8Q6P - chains 2 and 6 of the 7 polymer chains in the assembly; structure by electron microscopy, 3.53 A resolution.

Chain 2:
Protein: DNA replication licensing factor mcm2
Organism: Xenopus laevis
Notes: EC 3.6.4.12
UniProt: P55861 (MCM2_XENLA); numbering as in UniProt (aligned over 1-886)
Chain sequence (886 residues; each row starts with the number of its first residue):
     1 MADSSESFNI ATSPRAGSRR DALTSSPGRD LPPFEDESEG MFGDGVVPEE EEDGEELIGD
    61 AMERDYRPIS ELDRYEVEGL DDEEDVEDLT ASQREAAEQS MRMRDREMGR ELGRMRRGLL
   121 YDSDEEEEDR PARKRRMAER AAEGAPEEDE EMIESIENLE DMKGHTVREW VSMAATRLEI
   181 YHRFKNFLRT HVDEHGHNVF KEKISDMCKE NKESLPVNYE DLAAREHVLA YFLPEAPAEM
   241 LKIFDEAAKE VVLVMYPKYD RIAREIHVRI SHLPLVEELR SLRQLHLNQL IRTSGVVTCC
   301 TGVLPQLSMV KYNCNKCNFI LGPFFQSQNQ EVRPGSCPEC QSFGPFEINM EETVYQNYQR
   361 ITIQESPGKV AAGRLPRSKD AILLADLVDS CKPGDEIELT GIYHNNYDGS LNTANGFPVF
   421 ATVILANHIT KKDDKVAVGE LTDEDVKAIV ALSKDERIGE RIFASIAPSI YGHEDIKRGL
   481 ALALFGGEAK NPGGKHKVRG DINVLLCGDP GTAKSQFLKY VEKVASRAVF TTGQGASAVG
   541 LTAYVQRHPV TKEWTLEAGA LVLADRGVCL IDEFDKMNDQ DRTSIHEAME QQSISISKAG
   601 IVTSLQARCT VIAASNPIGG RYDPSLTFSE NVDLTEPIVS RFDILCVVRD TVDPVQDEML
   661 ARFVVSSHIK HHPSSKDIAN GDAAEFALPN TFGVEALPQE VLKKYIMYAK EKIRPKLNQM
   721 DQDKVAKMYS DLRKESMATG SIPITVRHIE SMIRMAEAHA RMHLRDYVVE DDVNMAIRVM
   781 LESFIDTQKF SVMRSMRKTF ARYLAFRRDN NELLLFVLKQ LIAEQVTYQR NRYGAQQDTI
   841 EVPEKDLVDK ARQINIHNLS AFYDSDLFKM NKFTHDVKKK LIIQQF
Not modelled in the structure: 1-440, 674-688
Small-molecule neighbours:
  - ATP (adenosine-5'-triphosphate), molecule 1: S469, I470, Y471, H473, D509, P510, G511, T512, A513, K514, S515, Q516, N616, L660
  - ATP, molecule 2: E590, V746, R747, E750
Curated features (UniProtKB/Swiss-Prot):
  - zinc finger: C314 to C340 (C4-type)
  - motif: S640 to D643 (Arginine finger)
  - binding site (ADP): S515, Q516

Chain 6:
Protein: Maternal DNA replication licensing factor mcm6
Organism: Xenopus laevis
Notes: EC 3.6.4.12
UniProt: Q5FWY4 (MCM6M_XENLA); numbering as in UniProt (aligned over 1-821)
Chain sequence (821 residues; row label = number of the first residue in the row):
     1 MELGGPAAAG DTDIAGQQLF KDELSDKCQK LFLEFLEECK GKDGSNLYVS AAEELIRPER
    61 NTLAVNFTDI EYYNQQLATT IQEEYYRVYP HLCRAVRSFA RQMGNIPANK EFYIAFSDFP
   121 ARQKIRELSS AKIGTLLRIS GQVVRTHPVH PELVSGTFLC MDCQSIVKDV EQQFRYTQPT
   181 ICKNPVCANR RRFTLDTNKS RFVDFQKVRI QETQAELPRG AIPRSVEIIL RAEAVESAMA
   241 GDRCDFTGTL IVVPDVSALA AGDARMETGA KVTGGEGFNS EGVQGLKALG VRDLSYRLAF
   301 LACYVGATNP RFGGKDLREE DQTAESIKNQ MTVQEWEKVF EMSQDKNLYH NLCTSLFPTI
   361 HGNDEIKRGV LLMLFGGVPK TTMEGTSLRG DINVCIVGDP STSKSQFLKH VEEFSPRAVY
   421 TSGKASSAAG LTAAVVKDEE SHEFVIEAGA LMLADNGVCC IDEFDKMDLK DQVAIHEAME
   481 QQTISITKAG VKATLNARTS ILAAANPVGG RYERSKSLKH NVNLSAPIMS RFDLFFILVD
   541 ECNEVTDYAI ARRIVDLHAR NEESIERVYS IEDIQRYLLF ARQFQPKITK EAEEFIVEQY
   601 RRLRQRDGSG VAKSSWRITV RQLESLIRLS ESMARMHCSD EVQPKHVKEA FRLLSKSIIR
   661 VDTPDVSFDQ GEDEKNIEGE NNGNLNNGEE AMETNQDEPI NEKPSSNAGL KMSFAEYKQI
   721 SNLLVLYMQK MEETEEECHL TTTDLVNWYL KEMEAEIETE TELILKKRLI EKVIHRLIYY
   781 DHILIELNKS ELKTMDDTKE TGEDAAEDRI LVVNPNYMLE D
Not modelled in the structure: 1-320, 424-429, 560-566, 662-717, 785-821
Small-molecule neighbours:
  - ATP (adenosine-5'-triphosphate), molecule 1: T359, I360, H361, D399, P400, S401, T402, S403, K404, S405, Q406, I550
  - ATP, molecule 2: R531, V620, R621, E624

How chain 2 and chain 6 interact:
Pairs across the interface (56; chain 2 residue first):
  S469(2) with E384(6)
  P510(2) with T619(6)
  G511(2) with R621(6)
  K523(2) with E384(6)
  Q534(2) with H476(6), hydrogen bond
  A536(2) with E477(6); S485(6), hydrogen bond (backbone-side chain)
  S537(2) with S485(6); I486(6); T487(6), hydrogen bond; K492(6), hydrogen bond (backbone-side chain)
  E573(2) with H476(6)
  G619(2) with K519(6), hydrogen bond (backbone-side chain)
  R621(2) with R617(6)
  P624(2) with I783(6), hydrophobic
  S625(2) with I783(6)
  D650(2) with R604(6), salt bridge; R617(6), salt bridge
  T651(2) with R604(6), hydrogen bond (backbone-side chain)
  V652(2) with R604(6)
  D657(2) with R604(6), salt bridge
  E658(2) with V597(6)
  L660(2) with V620(6), hydrophobic
  V665(2) with E593(6)
  H668(2) with K380(6), hydrogen bond; L388(6); I627(6)
  I669(2) with E593(6)
  H671(2) with K380(6); T381(6); T382(6); M383(6), hydrogen bond (side chain-backbone)
  H672(2) with K587(6)
  P673(2) with Q585(6); K587(6), hydrogen bond (backbone-side chain)
  F790(2) with D781(6); I783(6), hydrophobic
  S791(2) with D781(6)
  E824(2) with M728(6); E732(6)
  T827(2) with M728(6)
  Y828(2) with V725(6), hydrophobic; M728(6); E756(6)
  R830(2) with G608(6), hydrogen bond (side chain-backbone)
  N831(2) with S721(6), hydrogen bond (backbone-side chain); L724(6); V725(6); M728(6), hydrogen bond
  R832(2) with M753(6); E756(6), salt bridge
  G834(2) with V611(6)
  Q836(2) with Q605(6), hydrogen bond
  D838(2) with R601(6), salt bridge; R602(6), salt bridge
  F886(2) with R601(6)
Also at the interface, not in a pair above, chain 2 (43 interface residues in all): D509, V539, K576, G620, A661, R662, V664
Also at the interface, not in a pair above, chain 6 (44 interface residues in all): V378, V473, Y600, S609, L623, E752, H782

Summary:
Chain 2 and chain 6 form an interface of 43 and 44 residues respectively; the contacts include 13 hydrogen
bonds and 6 salt bridges. Among the polar pairs are D650(2)-R604(6), D650(2)-R617(6) and D657(2)-R604(6). One
ATP molecule is bound between chain 2 and chain 6.
Here chain 2 is DNA replication licensing factor mcm2 and chain 6 is Maternal DNA replication licensing factor
mcm6, both from Xenopus laevis. Entry 8Q6P (X. laevis CMG dimer bound to dimeric DONSON - MCM ATPase) was
determined by electron microscopy together with 8Q6O from the same study.
